PDB entry 6ULC | electron microscopy, 4.60 A resolution (low resolution: residue-level contacts below are approximate; hydrogen-bond / salt-bridge calls are withheld) | chains A and E of the 8 polymer chains in the assembly

[Chain A (and E)]
Molecule: envelope glycoprotein gp120
Source organism: Human immunodeficiency virus 1
Notes: fragment: signal peptide +; chain E of this document is another copy of the same molecule, construct and numbering; everything in this record applies to it too
Reference sequence: Q71014 (Q71014_9HIV1); the construct lacks a stretch of the UniProt sequence and is renumbered around it, so the offset changes along the chain: 31-188 = UniProt 28-185; 191-309 = UniProt 191-309; 312-317 = UniProt 310-315; 318-353 = UniProt 317-352; 2 more segments
Sequence (505 residues; row label = number of the first residue in the row; note: 9 numbers in that range are skipped by the numbering (no residue carries them; nothing is unmodelled there); a row labelled like 190A-190B holds insertion residues (190A, then the next letters in order)):
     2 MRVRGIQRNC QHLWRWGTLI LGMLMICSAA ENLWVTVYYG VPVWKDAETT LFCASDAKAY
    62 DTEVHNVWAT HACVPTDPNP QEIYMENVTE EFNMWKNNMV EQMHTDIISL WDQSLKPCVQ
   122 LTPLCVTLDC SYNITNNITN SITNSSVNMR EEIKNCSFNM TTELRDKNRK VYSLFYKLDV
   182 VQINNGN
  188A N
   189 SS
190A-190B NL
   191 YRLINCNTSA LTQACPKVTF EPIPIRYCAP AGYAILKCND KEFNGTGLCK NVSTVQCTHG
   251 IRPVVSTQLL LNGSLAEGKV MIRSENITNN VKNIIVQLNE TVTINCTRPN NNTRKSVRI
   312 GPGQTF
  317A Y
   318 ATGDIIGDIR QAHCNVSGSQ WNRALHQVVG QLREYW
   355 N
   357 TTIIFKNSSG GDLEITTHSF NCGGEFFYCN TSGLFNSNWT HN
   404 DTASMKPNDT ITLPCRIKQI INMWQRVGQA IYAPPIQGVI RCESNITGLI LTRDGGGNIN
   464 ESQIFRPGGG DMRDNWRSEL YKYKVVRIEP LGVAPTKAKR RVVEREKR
Unresolved in the structure: 2-31, 508-511
Disulfides: Cys-54/Cys-74, Cys-119/Cys-205, Cys-126/Cys-196, Cys-131/Cys-157, Cys-218/Cys-247, Cys-228/Cys-239, Cys-378/Cys-445
Covalently attached groups: N-acetylglucosamine (NAG) linked to Asn-88, Asn-138, Asn-145, Asn-188, Asn-197, Asn-234, Asn-241, Asn-262, Asn-276, Asn-289, Asn-295, Asn-301, Asn-332, Asn-355, Asn-363, Asn-386, Asn-394, Asn-398, Asn-411, Asn-448, Asn-463; glycan linked to Asn-134, Asn-156, Asn-160
From the paper describing this entry:
  - post-translational modification sites: Asn-134, Asn-156, Asn-160, Asn-188

[How chain A and chain E interact]
Residue-residue contacts (16; chain A residue first):
  Glu-164(A) with Thr-123(E); Cys-196(E); Asn-197(E)
  Leu-165(A) with Cys-126(E); Val-127(E); Thr-128(E)
  Arg-166(A) with Thr-123(E); Pro-124(E); Val-127(E)
  Asp-167(A) with Val-127(E)
  Arg-308(A) with Asn-197(E)
  Pro-313(A) with Thr-123(E); Cys-196(E); Ser-199(E); Ala-200(E)
  Gly-314(A) with Thr-198(E)

[Summary]
Chain A and chain E form an interface of 7 and 10 residues respectively. Covalently linked
N-acetylglucosamine: at Asn-88(A), Asn-134(A), Asn-138(A), Asn-145(A), Asn-188(A) and Asn-197(A) and 16 more.
From the paper: modification sites Asn-134(A), Asn-156(A) and Asn-160(A) among others.
Both chains are envelope glycoprotein gp120 (Human immunodeficiency virus 1). Entry 6ULC (Structure of
full-length, fully glycosylated, non-modified HIV-1 gp160 bound to PG16 Fab at a nominal resolution ...) was
determined by electron microscopy (same publication as 6PWU).
